8ZOL - chains A and F of the 9 polymer chains in the assembly; structure by electron microscopy, 2.55 A resolution.

Chain A:
Molecule: 61-nt RNA strand
Sequence (61 nucleotides; numbered -7 to 53; the number before each row is that of its first residue; numbers below 1 keep their minus sign (G-7 is residue -7)):
    -7 GUGAACCGGAUUGCCGUCAGGAAAUUAGGUGCGCUUAGCAGUAUUCCCCA
    43 CGCAUGUGGGG
Not modelled in the structure: 46, 53

Chain F:
Protein: CRISPR system Cascade subunit CasC
Source organism: Candidatus Cloacimonetes bacterium ADurb.Bin088
Reference sequence: A0A1V6F8B5 (A0A1V6F8B5_9BACT); residue numbers follow UniProt; this construct covers 1-378
Amino-acid sequence (378 residues; numbered 1 to 378; the number before each row is that of its first residue):
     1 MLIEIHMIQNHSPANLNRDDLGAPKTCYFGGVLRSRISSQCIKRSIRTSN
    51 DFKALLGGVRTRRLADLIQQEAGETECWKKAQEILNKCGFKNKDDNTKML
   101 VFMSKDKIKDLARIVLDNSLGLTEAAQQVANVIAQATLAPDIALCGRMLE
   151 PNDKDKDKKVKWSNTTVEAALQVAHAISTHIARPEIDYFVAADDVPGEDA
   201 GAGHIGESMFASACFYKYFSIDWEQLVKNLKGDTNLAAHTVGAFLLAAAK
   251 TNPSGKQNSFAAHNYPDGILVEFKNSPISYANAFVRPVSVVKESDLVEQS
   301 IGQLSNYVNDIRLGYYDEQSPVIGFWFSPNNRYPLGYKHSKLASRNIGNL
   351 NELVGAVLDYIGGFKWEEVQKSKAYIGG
Not modelled in the structure: 91-96, 373-378

How chain A and chain F interact:
Contacting residue pairs (35):
  U3(A) - Met148(F)  hydrogen bond to the base
  U3(A) - Thr166(F)  sugar contact
  U4(A) - Arg60(F)  phosphate contact
  U4(A) - Met148(F)  hydrogen bond to the sugar
  G5(A) - Gln40(F)  sugar contact
  G5(A) - Cys145(F)  phosphate contact
  C6(A) - Gln40(F)  sugar contact
  C6(A) - Cys41(F)  sugar contact
  C6(A) - Arg44(F)  sugar contact
  C7(A) - Asn17(F)  phosphate contact
  C7(A) - Arg18(F)  hydrogen bond to the sugar
  C7(A) - Asp19(F)  base contact
  C7(A) - Asp20(F)  base contact
  C7(A) - Lys25(F)  salt bridge to the phosphate
  C7(A) - Ser38(F)  phosphate contact
  C7(A) - Gln40(F)  phosphate contact
  G8(A) - Leu16(F)  phosphate contact
  G8(A) - Asn17(F)  phosphate contact
  G8(A) - Arg18(F)  base contact
  U9(A) - Arg18(F)  salt bridge to the phosphate
  U9(A) - Gly255(F)  phosphate contact
  U9(A) - Lys256(F)  phosphate contact
  C10(A) - Asn258(F)  phosphate contact
  A11(A) - Phe189(F)  base contact
  A11(A) - Val190(F)  hydrogen bond to the sugar
  A11(A) - Ala191(F)  phosphate contact
  G12(A) - Val190(F)  sugar contact
  G12(A) - Ala191(F)  phosphate contact
  G12(A) - Ala192(F)  hydrogen bond to the phosphate
  G13(A) - Tyr188(F)  phosphate contact
  G13(A) - Phe189(F)  phosphate contact
  G13(A) - Val190(F)  hydrogen bond to the phosphate
  G13(A) - Ala202(F)  hydrogen bond to the base
  G13(A) - Gly203(F)  base contact
  G13(A) - Ile205(F)  base contact
Also at the interface, not in a pair above, chain F (27 interface residues in all): Arg147, Ser259

Overview:
11 residues of chain A face 27 of chain F across their interface; the contacts include 7 hydrogen bonds and 2
salt bridges. Polar contacts include U3(A)-Met148(F), G13(A)-Ala202(F) and U4(A)-Met148(F).
Here chain A is a 61-nt RNA strand and chain F is CRISPR system Cascade subunit CasC (Candidatus Cloacimonetes
bacterium ADurb.Bin088). Entry 8ZOL (Cryo-EM strcuture of Cas5-HNH Cascade,Conf3) was determined by electron
microscopy (same publication as 8ZM3, 8ZP9, 9JXS and 8ZP7).
